Entry 8HVB (X-ray diffraction, 1.60 A resolution); this record covers chain A.

Chain A:
Molecule: Lacto-N-biosidase
Organism: Streptomyces sp
Reference sequence: Q9Z4I7 (Q9Z4I7_STRSQ); numbering as in UniProt (aligned over 31-639)
Sequence (614 residues; each row starts with the number of its first residue):
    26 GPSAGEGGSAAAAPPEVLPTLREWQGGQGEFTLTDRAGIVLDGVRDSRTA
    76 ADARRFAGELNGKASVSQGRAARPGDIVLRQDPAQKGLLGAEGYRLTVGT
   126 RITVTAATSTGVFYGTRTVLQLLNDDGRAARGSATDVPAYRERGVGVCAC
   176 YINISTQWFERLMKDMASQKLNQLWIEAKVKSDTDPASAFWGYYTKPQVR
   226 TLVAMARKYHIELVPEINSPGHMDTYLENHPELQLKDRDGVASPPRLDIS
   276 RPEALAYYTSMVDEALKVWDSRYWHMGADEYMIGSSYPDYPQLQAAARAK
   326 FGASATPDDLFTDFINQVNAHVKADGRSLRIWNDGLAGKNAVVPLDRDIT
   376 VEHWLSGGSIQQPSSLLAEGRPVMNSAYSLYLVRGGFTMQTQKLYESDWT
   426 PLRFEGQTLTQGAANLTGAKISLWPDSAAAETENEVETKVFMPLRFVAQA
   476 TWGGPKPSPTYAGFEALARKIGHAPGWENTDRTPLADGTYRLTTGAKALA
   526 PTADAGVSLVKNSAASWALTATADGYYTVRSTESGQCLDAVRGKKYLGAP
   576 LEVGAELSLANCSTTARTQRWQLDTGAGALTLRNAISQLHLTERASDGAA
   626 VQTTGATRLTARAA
Unresolved in the structure: 26-38
Disulfides: Cys-562/Cys-587
Differences from the reference sequence: expression tag (26-30)
Residues lining bound ligands: oligosaccharide (beta-D-galactopyranose, 2-acetamido-2-deoxy-alpha-D-glucopyranose units): Cys-173, Tyr-176, Glu-202, Asn-243, His-247, Asp-304, Glu-305, Trp-357, Trp-379, Tyr-403, Tyr-406, Trp-449, Pro-450, Asp-451, Leu-572

Summary:
Chain A binds a glycan.
Chain A is Lacto-N-biosidase (Streptomyces sp); the structure, Crystal structure of lacto-N-biosidase
StrLNBase from Streptomyces sp. strain 142, lacto-N-biose complex, was determined by X-ray diffraction
together with 8HVC and 8HVD from the same study.
